8VAT - chains D and E of the 9 polymer chains in the assembly; structure by electron microscopy, 3.20 A resolution.

# Chain D
Protein: DNA polymerase III subunit tau
From: Escherichia coli
Notes: EC 2.7.7.7
UniProtKB: P06710 (DPO3X_ECOLI); residues 1-373 here = UniProt positions 1-373
Amino-acid sequence (376 residues; numbered -2 to 373; the number before each row is that of its first residue; numbers below 1 keep their minus sign (Gly-2 is residue -2)):
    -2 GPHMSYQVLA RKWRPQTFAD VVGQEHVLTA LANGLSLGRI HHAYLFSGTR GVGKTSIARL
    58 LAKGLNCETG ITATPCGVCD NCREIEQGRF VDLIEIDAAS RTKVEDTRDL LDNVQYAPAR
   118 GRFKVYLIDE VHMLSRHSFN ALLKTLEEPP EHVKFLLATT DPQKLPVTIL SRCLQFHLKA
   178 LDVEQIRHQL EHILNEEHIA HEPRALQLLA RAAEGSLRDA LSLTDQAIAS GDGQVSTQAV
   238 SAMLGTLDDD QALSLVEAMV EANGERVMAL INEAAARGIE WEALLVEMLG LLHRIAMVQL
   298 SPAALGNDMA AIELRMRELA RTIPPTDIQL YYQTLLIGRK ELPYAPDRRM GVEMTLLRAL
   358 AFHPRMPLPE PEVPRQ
Not modelled in the structure: 362-373
Construct notes: expression tag (-2 to 0)
Metal / ion sites: Mg2+: Thr52 (together with ADP); Zn2+: Cys64, Cys73, Cys76, Cys79
Residues lining bound ligands:
  - ADP / beryllium trifluoride: Ala7, Arg8, Trp10, Arg11, Pro12, Asp17, Val18, Val19, Gln21, Thr46, Arg47, Gly48, Val49, Gly50, Lys51, Thr52, Ser53, Glu127, Thr157, Gln186, Leu214, Arg215
  - ADP / beryllium trifluoride: Glu144, Thr165, Arg169
UniProt features mapped onto this chain:
  - binding site (ATP): Gly45 to Thr52
  - binding site (Zn(2+)): Cys64, Cys73, Cys76, Cys79
  - mutagenesis: Gly118 (G118D: In dnaX2016(Ts); present in both isoforms, unable to grow at 42 degrees Celsius)
From the paper describing this entry:
  - catalytic residues: Glu127 (citing earlier work)
  - mutagenesis - K141A: decreased catalytic activity

# Chain E
Protein: DNA polymerase III subunit delta'
From: Escherichia coli
UniProtKB: P28631 (HOLB_ECOLI); residues 1-334 here = UniProt positions 1-334
Amino-acid sequence (337 residues; row label = number of the first residue in the row; numbers below 1 keep their minus sign (Gly-2 is residue -2)):
    -2 GPHMRWYPWL RPDFEKLVAS YQAGRGHHAL LIQALPGMGD DALIYALSRY LLCQQPQGHK
    58 SCGHCRGCQL MQAGTHPDYY TLAPEKGKNT LGVDAVREVT EKLNEHARLG GAKVVWVTDA
   118 ALLTDAAANA LLKTLEEPPA ETWFFLATRE PERLLATLRS RCRLHYLAPP PEQYAVTWLS
   178 REVTMSQDAL LAALRLSAGS PGAALALFQG DNWQARETLC QALAYSVPSG DWYSLLAALN
   238 HEQAPARLHW LATLLMDALK RHHGAAQVTN VDVPGLVAEL ANHLSPSRLQ AILGDVCHIR
   298 EQLMSVTGIN RELLITDLLL RIEHYLQPGV VLPVPHL
Not modelled in the structure: -2 to 0
Construct notes: expression tag (-2 to 0)
Metal / ion sites: Zn2+: Cys50, Cys59, Cys62, Cys65
Residues lining bound ligands: ADP / beryllium trifluoride: Glu133, Thr154, Arg158
From the paper describing this entry:
  - mutagenesis - K130A: decreased catalytic activity

# How chain D and chain E interact
Pairs across the interface (74):
  Met1(D) with Ala137(E), hydrophobic; Glu138(E)
  Ser2(D) with Gly21(E)
  Tyr3(D) with Gly21(E); Arg22(E)
  Val5(D) with His24(E); His25(E)
  Arg8(D) with His25(E); Glu133(E); Glu134(E); Pro135(E), hydrogen bond (side chain-backbone)
  Arg11(D) with Glu133(E), salt bridge
  Arg47(D) with Ala153(E); Ser157(E)
  Arg56(D) with Glu134(E), salt bridge
  Asp94(D) with Leu129(E); Lys130(E)
  Ala96(D) with Arg94(E); Asn126(E); Ala127(E)
  Ser97(D) with Arg94(E), hydrogen bond (backbone-side chain); Ala127(E)
  Thr99(D) with Arg94(E)
  Asp126(D) with Lys130(E)
  Glu127(D) with Asn126(E); Leu129(E)
  His129(D) with Asn126(E), hydrogen bond
  Met130(D) with Asp122(E); Ala123(E), hydrophobic; Asn126(E)
  Thr157(D) with Thr154(E)
  Arg215(D) with Glu133(E), salt bridge; Ser157(E)
  Asp216(D) with Ser157(E), hydrogen bond
  Ser219(D) with Ser157(E), hydrogen bond (side chain-backbone); Cys159(E)
  Asp222(D) with Arg22(E); His24(E); Arg160(E)
  Gln223(D) with Arg160(E); Leu161(E), hydrogen bond (side chain-backbone)
  Ser227(D) with Lys13(E)
  Gly261(D) with His260(E)
  Glu262(D) with His260(E), hydrogen bond (backbone-backbone); Gly261(E)
  Met265(D) with Lys257(E); Ala262(E), hydrophobic
  Asn269(D) with Gln264(E), hydrogen bond
  Leu333(D) with Leu334(E), hydrophobic
  Ile334(D) with His333(E); Leu334(E), hydrophobic
  Lys337(D) with Leu334(E)
  Glu338(D) with His333(E)
  Pro340(D) with Arg150(E)
  Tyr341(D) with Arg150(E); Glu298(E)
  Pro343(D) with His246(E)
  Asp344(D) with Ala195(E)
  Arg345(D) with Glu147(E), salt bridge; Glu149(E), salt bridge
  Met347(D) with His246(E); Ala249(E), hydrophobic; Met253(E), hydrophobic; Leu290(E), hydrophobic; Cys294(E), hydrophobic
  Glu350(D) with Met253(E); Lys257(E), salt bridge
  Met351(D) with Leu290(E), hydrophobic; Cys294(E), hydrophobic
  Leu354(D) with Leu256(E), hydrophobic; His260(E)
  Arg355(D) with Gln287(E); Pro332(E)
  Leu357(D) with His260(E)
Other interface residues (no listed pair), chain D (49 interface residues in all): Thr52, Ile93, Arg98, Lys100, Lys161, Ala226, Ala358
Other interface residues (no listed pair), chain E (50 interface residues in all): Ser17, Gly23, Glu98, Arg158, Thr250, Gly291, Arg297
Interface features reported in the paper:
  - pairs named by the authors: Lys130(E)-Asp126(D)

# Summary
49 residues of chain D and 50 residues of chain E are in contact, with 8 hydrogen bonds and 6 salt bridges.
Polar contacts include Arg11(D)-Glu133(E), Arg56(D)-Glu134(E) and Arg215(D)-Glu133(E). The authors report a
contact between Lys130(E) and Asp126(D). The paper reports the catalytic residue Glu127(D); K141A of chain D
reduces catalytic activity.
Here chain D is DNA polymerase III subunit tau and chain E is DNA polymerase III subunit delta', both from
Escherichia coli. Entry 8VAT (Structure of the E. coli clamp loader bound to the beta clamp in a Open-RNAp/t
conformation) was determined by electron microscopy together with 8VAL, 8VAM, 8VAN, 8VAP, 8VAQ, 8VAR and 8VAS
from the same study.
